7VVN - chains P and R of the 6 polymer chains in the assembly; structure by electron microscopy, 3.80 A resolution.

== Chain P ==
Name: Parathyroid hormone
Reference sequence: P01270 (PTHY_HUMAN); residues 1-34 here correspond to UniProt positions 32-65 (UniProt number = residue number + 31)
Chain sequence (34 residues; row label = number of the first residue in the row):
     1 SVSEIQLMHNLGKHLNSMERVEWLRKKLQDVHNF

== Chain R ==
Name: Parathyroid hormone/parathyroid hormone-related peptide receptor
From: Homo sapiens
Reference sequence: Q03431 (PTH1R_HUMAN); residues 27-491 here = UniProt positions 27-491
Chain sequence (473 residues; row label = number of the first residue in the row):
    19 DYKDDDDKDADDVMTKEEQIFLLHRAQAQCEKRLKEVLQRPASIMESDKG
    69 WTSASTSGKPRKDKASGKLYPESEEDKEAPTGSRYRGRPCLPEWDHILCW
   119 PLGAPGEVVAVPCPDYIYDFNHKGHAYRRCDRNGSWELVPGHNRTWANYS
   169 ECVKFLTNETREREVFDRLGMIYTVGYSVSLASLTVAVLILAYFRRLHCT
   219 RNYIHMHLFLSFMLRAVSIFVKDAVLYSGATLDEAERLTEEELRAIAQAP
   269 PPPATAAAGYAGCRVAVTFFLYFLATNYYWILVEGLYLHSLIFMAFFSEK
   319 KYLWGFTVFGWGLPAVFVAVWVSVRATLANTGCWDLSSGNKKWIIQVPIL
   369 ASIVLNFILFINIVRVLATKLRETNAGRCDTRQQYRKLLKSTLVLMPLFG
   419 VHYIVFMATPYTEVSGTLWQVQMHYEMLFNSFQGFFVAIIYCFCNGEVQA
   469 EIKKSWSRWTLALDFKRKARSGS
Unresolved in the structure: 19-32, 50-110, 118-128, 136-137, 147-161, 175-180, 245-277, 353-360, 393-399, 431-435, 481-491
Cystine bridges: Cys281-Cys351
Differences from the reference sequence: expression tag (19-26)

== Interface between chain P and chain R ==
Residue-residue contacts - 19 pairs, chain P then chain R:
  Ser1(P) with Gln364(R), hydrogen bond (backbone-side chain); Leu368(R); Phe424(R), hydrogen bond (side chain-backbone); Met425(R), hydrogen bond (side chain-backbone); Thr427(R), hydrogen bond (side chain-backbone)
  Val2(P) with Leu292(R), hydrophobic; Tyr296(R), hydrophobic; Gln364(R), hydrogen bond (backbone-side chain); Ile367(R), hydrophobic
  Ser3(P) with Glu444(R), hydrogen bond; Met445(R)
  Glu4(P) with Leu292(R)
  Gln6(P) with Thr430(R)
  His9(P) with Trp352(R)
  Asn10(P) with Thr430(R)
  His14(P) with Arg181(R)
  Arg20(P) with Lys34(R); Gln37(R)
  Phe34(P) with Arg162(R)
Other interface residues (no listed pair), chain P (13 interface residues in all): Ile5, Leu11, Gly12
Other interface residues (no listed pair), chain R (21 interface residues in all): Phe184, Phe288, Ala426, Pro428, Gln440

== Summary ==
13 residues of chain P and 21 residues of chain R are in contact; the contacts include 6 hydrogen bonds. Polar
contacts include Ser1(P)-Gln364(R), Ser1(P)-Phe424(R) and Ser1(P)-Met425(R).
Chain P is Parathyroid hormone and chain R is Parathyroid hormone/parathyroid hormone-related peptide receptor
(Homo sapiens); the structure, PTH-bound human PTH1R in complex with Gs (class4), was determined by electron
microscopy together with 7VVJ, 7VVK, 7VVL, 7VVM and 7VVO from the same study.
